Entry 8FJK (electron microscopy, 3.30 A resolution); this record covers chains K and L of the 44 polymer chains in the assembly.

== Chain K (and L) ==
Name: Major inner capsid protein VP3
From: Golden shiner reovirus
Notes: EC 3.6.4.13; chain L of this document is another copy of the same molecule, construct and numbering; everything in this record applies to it too
UniProt: Q8JU60 (CAPSD_AQRVC); residues 77-1214 here = UniProt positions 77-1214
Chain sequence (1138 residues; row label = number of the first residue in the row):
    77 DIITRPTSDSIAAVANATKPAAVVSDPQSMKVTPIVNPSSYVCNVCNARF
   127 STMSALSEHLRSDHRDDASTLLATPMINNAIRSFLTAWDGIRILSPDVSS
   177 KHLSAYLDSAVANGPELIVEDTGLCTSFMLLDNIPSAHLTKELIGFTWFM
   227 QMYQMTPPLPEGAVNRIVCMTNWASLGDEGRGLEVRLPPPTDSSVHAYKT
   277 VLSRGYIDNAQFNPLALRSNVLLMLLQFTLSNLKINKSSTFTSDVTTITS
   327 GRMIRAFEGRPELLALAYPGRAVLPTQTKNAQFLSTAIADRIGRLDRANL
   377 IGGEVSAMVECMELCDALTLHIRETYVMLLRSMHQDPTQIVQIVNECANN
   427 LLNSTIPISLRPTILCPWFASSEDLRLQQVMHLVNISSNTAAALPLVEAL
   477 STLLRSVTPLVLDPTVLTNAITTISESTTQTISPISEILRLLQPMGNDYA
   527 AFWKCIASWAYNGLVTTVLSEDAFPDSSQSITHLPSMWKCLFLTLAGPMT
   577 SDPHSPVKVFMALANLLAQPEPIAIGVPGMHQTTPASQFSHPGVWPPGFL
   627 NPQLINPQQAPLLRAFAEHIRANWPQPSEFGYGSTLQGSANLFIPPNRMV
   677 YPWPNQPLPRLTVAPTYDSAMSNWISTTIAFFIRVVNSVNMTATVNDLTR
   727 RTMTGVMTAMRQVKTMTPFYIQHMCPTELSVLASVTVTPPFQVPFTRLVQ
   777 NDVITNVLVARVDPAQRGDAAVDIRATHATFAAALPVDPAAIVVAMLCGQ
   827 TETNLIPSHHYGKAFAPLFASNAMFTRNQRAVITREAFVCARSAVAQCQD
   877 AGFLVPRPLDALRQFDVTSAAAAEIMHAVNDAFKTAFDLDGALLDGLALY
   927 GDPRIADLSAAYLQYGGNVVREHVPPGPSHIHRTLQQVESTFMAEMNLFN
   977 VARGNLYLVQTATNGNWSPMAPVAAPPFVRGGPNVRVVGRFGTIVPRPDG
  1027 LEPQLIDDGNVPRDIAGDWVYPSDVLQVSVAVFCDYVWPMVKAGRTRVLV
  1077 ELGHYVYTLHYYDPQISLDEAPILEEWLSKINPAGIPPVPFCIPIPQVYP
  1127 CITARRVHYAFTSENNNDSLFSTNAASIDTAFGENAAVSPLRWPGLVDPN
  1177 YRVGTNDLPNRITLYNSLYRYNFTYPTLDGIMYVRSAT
Unresolved in the structure: 77-115, 1214 (chain L: fully traced)
Metal / ion sites: Zn2+: Cys119, Cys122, His135, His140
Curated features (UniProtKB/Swiss-Prot):
  - zinc finger: Tyr117 to His140 (C2H2-type)

== How chain K and chain L interact ==
Pairs across the interface (104):
  Leu278(K) with Thr829(L); Asn830(L)
  Tyr282(K) with Asn830(L)
  Asn289(K) with Asn830(L)
  Ser463(K) with Thr499(L), hydrogen bond (side chain-backbone)
  Ser464(K) with Thr499(L), hydrogen bond (side chain-backbone); Ile500(L)
  Asn465(K) with Thr499(L); Ile500(L)
  Met606(K) with Thr718(L)
  Gln614(K) with Thr718(L), hydrogen bond (backbone-side chain); Ala719(L)
  Ser616(K) with Asn722(L); Asp723(L); Arg726(L), hydrogen bond (backbone-side chain)
  His617(K) with Asn713(L), hydrogen bond (side chain-backbone); Ser714(L); Val715(L); Arg726(L)
  Ile780(K) with Arg727(L)
  Thr781(K) with Arg727(L), hydrogen bond (backbone-side chain)
  Asn782(K) with Arg727(L)
  Arg793(K) with Tyr693(L); Arg737(L), hydrogen bond (side chain-backbone); Gln738(L), hydrogen bond
  Asp795(K) with Arg737(L), salt bridge
  Val798(K) with Arg737(L)
  Arg801(K) with Asn713(L), hydrogen bond; Thr734(L)
  Ala802(K) with Thr734(L); Arg737(L), hydrogen bond (backbone-side chain); Gln738(L), hydrogen bond (backbone-side chain)
  Thr803(K) with Gln738(L)
  His804(K) with Thr734(L)
  Thr806(K) with Arg727(L); Gly731(L)
  Phe807(K) with Arg727(L)
  Ala808(K) with Leu724(L); Arg727(L); Thr728(L)
  Ala809(K) with Leu724(L)
  Ala810(K) with Leu724(L), hydrophobic
  Asp876(K) with Arg686(L), salt bridge; Thr688(L)
  Arg889(K) with Thr1214(L), hydrogen bond
  Gln890(K) with Arg686(L), hydrogen bond (backbone-side chain)
  Phe891(K) with Arg686(L), hydrogen bond (backbone-side chain); Thr1214(L)
  Asp892(K) with Thr829(L); Asn830(L); Leu831(L)
  Val893(K) with Arg686(L); Leu687(L)
  Ser895(K) with Lys740(L)
  Glu900(K) with Thr829(L)
  Tyr926(K) with Gln738(L); Lys740(L), hydrogen bond (backbone-backbone)
  Gly927(K) with Lys740(L)
  Asp928(K) with Tyr693(L), hydrogen bond
  Arg930(K) with Leu687(L); Val689(L); Thr692(L)
  Ile931(K) with Val689(L), hydrophobic; Tyr693(L)
  Arg1016(K) with Arg1211(L); Ser1212(L), hydrogen bond; Ala1213(L), hydrogen bond (side chain-backbone); Thr1214(L), hydrogen bond (side chain-backbone)
  Phe1017(K) with Asn426(L); Asn429(L); Tyr1209(L); Val1210(L); Arg1211(L)
  Thr1019(K) with Thr431(L); Tyr1209(L)
  Ile1020(K) with Thr431(L); Tyr1209(L)
  Val1021(K) with Thr431(L)
  Asp1050(K) with Ser1212(L); Thr1214(L), hydrogen bond
  Val1051(K) with Ser1212(L)
  Val1054(K) with Trp164(L); His835(L); Val1210(L)
  Ala1057(K) with Ala163(L)
  Asp1061(K) with Arg125(L), salt bridge
  Tyr1062(K) with Asn120(L)
  Pro1065(K) with Ile111(L)
  Lys1068(K) with Thr109(L), hydrogen bond; Pro110(L), hydrogen bond (side chain-backbone); Ile111(L)
  Gln1091(K) with Gln104(L), hydrogen bond (backbone-side chain)
  Ile1092(K) with Pro103(L)
  Ser1093(K) with Pro103(L), hydrogen bond (backbone-backbone); Lys107(L)
  Leu1094(K) with Lys107(L)
  Asp1095(K) with Val108(L); Thr109(L), hydrogen bond (side chain-backbone)
  Ala1097(K) with Thr109(L)
  Pro1098(K) with Thr109(L)
  Pro1109(K) with His835(L)
  Ile1128(K) with Gln104(L), hydrogen bond (backbone-side chain)
  Ala1130(K) with Gln104(L)
  Arg1131(K) with Met106(L)
Also at the interface, not in a pair above, chain K (77 interface residues in all): Leu291, Ile462, His580, Val603, Gly619, Val620, Val783, Ala805, Thr894, Ala896, Leu925, Gly1018, Ala1069, Thr1129, Val1133
Also at the interface, not in a pair above, chain L (62 interface residues in all): Ser105, Asn123, Leu427, Leu428, Asn495, Ala496, Ser702, Ile709, Val721, Thr730, Val739, Thr827, Ile832

== In short ==
Chain K and chain L form an interface of 77 and 62 residues respectively; the contacts include 26 hydrogen
bonds and 3 salt bridges. Polar pairs include Asp795(K)-Arg737(L), Asp876(K)-Arg686(L) and
Asp1061(K)-Arg125(L). The Zn2+ site is built by Cys119(K), Cys122(K), His135(K) and His140(K).
Both chains are Major inner capsid protein VP3 (Golden shiner reovirus). Entry 8FJK (Golden Shiner Reovirus
Core Polar Vertex) was determined by electron microscopy, deposited together with 8FJL.
